PDB entry 9G68 | X-ray diffraction, 1.51 A resolution | chains A and B

[Chain A (and B)]
Name: L-asparaginase II protein
Organism: Rhizobium etli
Notes: chain B of this document is another copy of the same molecule, construct and numbering; everything in this record applies to it too
Reference sequence: Q2K0Z2 (Q2K0Z2_RHIEC); numbering as in UniProt (aligned over 1-367)
Amino-acid sequence (373 residues; each row starts with the number of its first residue; numbers below 1 keep their minus sign (Gly-5 is residue -5)):
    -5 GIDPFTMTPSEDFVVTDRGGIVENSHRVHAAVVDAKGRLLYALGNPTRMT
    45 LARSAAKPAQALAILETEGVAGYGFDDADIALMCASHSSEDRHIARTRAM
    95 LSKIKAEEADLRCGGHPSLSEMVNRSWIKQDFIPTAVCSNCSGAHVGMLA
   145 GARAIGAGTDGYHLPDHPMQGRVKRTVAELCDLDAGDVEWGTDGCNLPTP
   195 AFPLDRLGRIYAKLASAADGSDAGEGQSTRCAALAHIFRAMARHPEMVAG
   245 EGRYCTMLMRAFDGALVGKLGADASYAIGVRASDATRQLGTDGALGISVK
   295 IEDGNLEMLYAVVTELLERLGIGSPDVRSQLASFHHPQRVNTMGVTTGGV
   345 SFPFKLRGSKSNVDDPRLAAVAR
Disordered / not traced: -5 to 0, 354-367 (chain B: -5 to -4, 354-356)
Construct notes: expression tag (-5 to 0); engineered mutation Ala138 (Lys in Q2K0Z2)
Modified residues: Cys249 (S-hydroxycysteine; CSO)
Residues lining bound ligands: asparagine (ASN): Arg47, Ser48, Ser80, Asn134, Cys135, Asp187, Gly188, Cys189, Gly265, Ala266

[How chain A and chain B interact]
Contacting residue pairs (88; chain A residue first):
  Arg12(A) - Leu45(B)
  Arg12(A) - Arg47(B)
  Arg12(A) - Thr186(B)  hydrogen bond (side chain-backbone)
  Arg12(A) - Asp187(B)
  Arg12(A) - Gly188(B)
  Arg12(A) - Thr193(B)
  Ile15(A) - Leu45(B)  hydrophobic
  Ile15(A) - Glu183(B)
  Ile15(A) - Trp184(B)
  Ile15(A) - Gly185(B)
  Ile15(A) - Ala195(B)  hydrophobic
  Val16(A) - Leu45(B)
  Glu17(A) - Arg42(B)  hydrogen bond (backbone-side chain)
  Glu17(A) - Leu45(B)
  Glu17(A) - Arg47(B)  salt bridge
  Glu17(A) - Asp267(B)
  Glu17(A) - Lys294(B)  hydrogen bond (backbone-side chain)
  Asn18(A) - Asp267(B)  hydrogen bond
  Asn18(A) - Lys294(B)  hydrogen bond
  Asn18(A) - Glu296(B)
  Asn18(A) - Asp297(B)
  Asn18(A) - Gly298(B)
  Ser19(A) - Glu296(B)  hydrogen bond
  Ser19(A) - Asp297(B)
  His20(A) - Asp297(B)
  Arg42(A) - Val16(B)
  Arg42(A) - Glu17(B)  hydrogen bond (side chain-backbone)
  Leu45(A) - Arg12(B)
  Leu45(A) - Ile15(B)  hydrophobic
  Leu45(A) - Val16(B)
  Leu45(A) - Glu17(B)
  Arg47(A) - Arg12(B)
  Arg47(A) - Glu17(B)  salt bridge
  Arg106(A) - Met337(B)
  Cys107(A) - Met337(B)
  Gly108(A) - Thr336(B)  hydrogen bond (backbone-side chain)
  Gly108(A) - Met337(B)
  Gly109(A) - Thr336(B)
  His110(A) - Thr336(B)
  Arg119(A) - Ile122(B)
  Ile122(A) - Arg119(B)
  Ile122(A) - Ile122(B)  hydrophobic
  Ile122(A) - Lys123(B)
  Lys123(A) - Ile122(B)
  Lys123(A) - Asp125(B)  salt bridge
  Asp125(A) - Lys123(B)  salt bridge
  Glu183(A) - Ile15(B)
  Trp184(A) - Ile15(B)
  Gly185(A) - Ile15(B)
  Thr186(A) - Arg12(B)  hydrogen bond (backbone-side chain)
  Thr186(A) - Asn335(B)
  Thr186(A) - Thr341(B)
  Asp187(A) - Arg12(B)
  Asp187(A) - Asn335(B)  hydrogen bond (backbone-side chain)
  Gly188(A) - Arg12(B)
  Gly188(A) - Asn335(B)
  Gly188(A) - Thr336(B)  hydrogen bond (backbone-side chain)
  Cys189(A) - Thr336(B)
  Asn190(A) - Asn335(B)  hydrogen bond
  Asn190(A) - Met337(B)
  Asn190(A) - Val339(B)
  Thr193(A) - Arg12(B)
  Ala195(A) - Ile15(B)  hydrophobic
  Asp267(A) - Glu17(B)
  Asp267(A) - Asn18(B)  hydrogen bond
  Lys294(A) - Glu17(B)  hydrogen bond (side chain-backbone)
  Lys294(A) - Asn18(B)  hydrogen bond
  Glu296(A) - Asn18(B)
  Glu296(A) - Ser19(B)  hydrogen bond
  Asp297(A) - Asn18(B)
  Asp297(A) - Ser19(B)
  Asp297(A) - His20(B)
  Asp297(A) - Asp297(B)
  Gly298(A) - Asn18(B)
  Asn335(A) - Thr186(B)
  Asn335(A) - Asp187(B)  hydrogen bond (side chain-backbone)
  Asn335(A) - Gly188(B)
  Asn335(A) - Asn190(B)  hydrogen bond
  Thr336(A) - Gly108(B)  hydrogen bond (side chain-backbone)
  Thr336(A) - Gly109(B)
  Thr336(A) - Gly188(B)  hydrogen bond (side chain-backbone)
  Thr336(A) - Cys189(B)
  Met337(A) - Arg106(B)
  Met337(A) - Cys107(B)
  Met337(A) - Gly108(B)
  Met337(A) - Asn190(B)
  Val339(A) - Asn190(B)
  Thr341(A) - Thr186(B)
Also at the interface, not in a pair above, chain A (40 interface residues in all): Ala266
Also at the interface, not in a pair above, chain B (40 interface residues in all): His110, Ala266

[Summary]
The chain A/chain B interface involves 40 residues from each chain; the contacts include 20 hydrogen bonds and
4 salt bridges. Polar contacts include Glu17(A)-Arg47(B), Lys123(A)-Asp125(B) and Arg12(A)-Thr186(B). Chain A
binds asparagine.
Chain A and chain B are both L-asparaginase II protein (Rhizobium etli); the structure, Crystal structure of
Rhizobium etli L-asparaginase ReAV K138A mutant in complex with L-Asn, was determined by X-ray diffraction
(same publication as 9G66 and 9G67).
